9K0F - chains G and F of the 12 polymer chains in the assembly; structure by electron microscopy, 2.80 A resolution.

Chain G (and F):
Molecule: Amyloid-beta A4 protein
Notes: chain F of this document is another copy of the same molecule, construct and numbering; everything in this record applies to it too
Reference sequence: B4DMD5 (B4DMD5_HUMAN); residues 1-42 here correspond to UniProt positions 524-565 (UniProt number = residue number + 523)
Sequence (42 residues; numbered 1 to 42; the number before each row is that of its first residue):
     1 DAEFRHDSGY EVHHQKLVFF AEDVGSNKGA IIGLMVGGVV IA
Disordered / not traced: 1-11 (chain F: 1-7)
What the authors report for this chain:
  - conformationally variable residues: V12 to K16

Interface between chain G and chain F:
Pairs across the interface - 13 pairs, chain G then chain F:
  N27(G) with V36(F); G37(F)
  L34(G) with L34(F), hydrophobic
  V36(G) with N27(F), hydrogen bond (backbone-side chain); I32(F), hydrophobic; L34(F), hydrophobic
  G37(G) with G25(F); N27(F)
  G38(G) with G25(F), hydrogen bond (backbone-backbone)
  V39(G) with F20(F), hydrophobic; V24(F)
  I41(G) with K16(F)
  A42(G) with K16(F)
Other interface residues (no listed pair), chain G (9 interface residues in all): I32
Other interface residues (no listed pair), chain F (10 interface residues in all): V18

In short:
The interface between chain G and chain F involves 9 residues on one side and 10 on the other; the contacts
include 2 hydrogen bonds. Polar pairs include V36(G)-N27(F) and G38(G)-G25(F). The paper reports
conformational variability at V12(G).
Chain G and chain F are both Amyloid-beta A4 protein; the structure, Cryo-EM structure of Amyloid-beta42-4b
polymorph 3, was determined by electron microscopy together with 9K0D and 9K0E from the same study.
